PDB entry 6W64 | electron microscopy, 3.90 A resolution | chains A and C of the 3 polymer chains in the assembly

[Chain A]
Name: Cas12i
Source organism: Lachnospiraceae bacterium ND2006
Chain sequence (1092 residues; each row starts with the number of its first residue; note: 1 number in that range is skipped by the numbering (no residue carries it; nothing is unmodelled there)):
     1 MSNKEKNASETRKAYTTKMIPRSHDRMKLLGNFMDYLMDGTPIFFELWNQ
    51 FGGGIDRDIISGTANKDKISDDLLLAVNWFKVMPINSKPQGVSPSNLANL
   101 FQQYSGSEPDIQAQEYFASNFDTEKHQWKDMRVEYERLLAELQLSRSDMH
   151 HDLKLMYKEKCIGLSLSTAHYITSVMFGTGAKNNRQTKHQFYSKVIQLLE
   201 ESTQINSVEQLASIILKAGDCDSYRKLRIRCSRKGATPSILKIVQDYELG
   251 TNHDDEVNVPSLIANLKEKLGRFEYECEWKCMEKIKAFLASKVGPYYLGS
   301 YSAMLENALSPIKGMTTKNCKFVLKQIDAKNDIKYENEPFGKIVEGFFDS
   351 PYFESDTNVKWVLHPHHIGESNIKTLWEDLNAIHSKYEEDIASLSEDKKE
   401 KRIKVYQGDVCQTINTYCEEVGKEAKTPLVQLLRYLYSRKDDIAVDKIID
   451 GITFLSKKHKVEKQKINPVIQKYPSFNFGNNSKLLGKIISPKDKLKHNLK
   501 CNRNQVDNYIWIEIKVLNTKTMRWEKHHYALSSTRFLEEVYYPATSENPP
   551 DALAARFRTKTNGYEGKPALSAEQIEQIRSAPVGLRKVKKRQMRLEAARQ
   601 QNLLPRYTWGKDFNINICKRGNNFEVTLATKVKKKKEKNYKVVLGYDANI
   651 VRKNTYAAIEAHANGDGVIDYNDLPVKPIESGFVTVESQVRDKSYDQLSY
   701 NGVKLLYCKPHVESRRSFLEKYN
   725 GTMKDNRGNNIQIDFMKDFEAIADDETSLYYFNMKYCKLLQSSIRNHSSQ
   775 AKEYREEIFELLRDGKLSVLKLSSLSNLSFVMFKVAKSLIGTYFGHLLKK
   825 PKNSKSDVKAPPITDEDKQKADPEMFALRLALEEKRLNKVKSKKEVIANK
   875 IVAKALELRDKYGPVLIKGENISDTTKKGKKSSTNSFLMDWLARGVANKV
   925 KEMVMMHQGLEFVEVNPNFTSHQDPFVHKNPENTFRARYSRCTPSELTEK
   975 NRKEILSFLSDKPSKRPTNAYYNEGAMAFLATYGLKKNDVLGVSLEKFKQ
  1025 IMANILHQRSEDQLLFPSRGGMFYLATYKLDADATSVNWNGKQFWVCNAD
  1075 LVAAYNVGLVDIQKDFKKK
Not modelled in the structure: 1-7, 177-280, 347-358, 547-563, 725-739, 825-833
Reported in the primary citation:
  - conformationally variable residues (loop rearrangement): Ser897 to Trp915
  - mutagenesis - H527A, H528A: abolished catalytic activity on pre-crRNA
  - mutagenesis - R22A, W511A: decreased catalytic activity on pre-crRNA
  - catalytic residues: His527, His528, Asp647, Glu894, Asp1074
  - catalytic residues: Arg22 (proposed by the authors, not directly observed)
  - mutagenesis - S167A, T168A, H170A, Y171A, S482A, K483A, R535A, R769A: decreased catalytic activity
  - mutagenesis - D647A, R962A, D1074A: abolished catalytic activity
  - mutagenesis - W915A, T944A: decreased catalytic activity on target strand
  - mutagenesis - W915A, T944A: unchanged catalytic activity on non-target strand

[Chain C]
Molecule: 25-nt DNA strand
Source organism: Lachnospiraceae bacterium ND2006
Sequence (25 nucleotides; row label = number of the first residue in the row):
    12 AGCAATCCAGCACGCGAAAGGACTG
Not modelled in the structure: 30-36

[Interface between chain A and chain C]
Residue-residue contacts (36):
  Arg12(A) - DC26(C)  base contact
  Glu306(A) - DG25(C)  sugar contact
  Lys313(A) - DC24(C)  sugar contact
  Lys313(A) - DG25(C)  salt bridge to the phosphate
  Gly314(A) - DA23(C)  sugar contact
  Thr317(A) - DA23(C)  phosphate contact
  Thr317(A) - DC24(C)  phosphate contact
  Lys318(A) - DG21(C)  base contact
  Lys321(A) - DA23(C)  salt bridge to the phosphate
  Val359(A) - DA12(C)  sugar contact
  Asn477(A) - DG25(C)  base contact
  Asn481(A) - DA28(C)  hydrogen bond to the phosphate
  Lys483(A) - DC26(C)  sugar contact
  Lys483(A) - DG27(C)  salt bridge to the phosphate
  Asn614(A) - DC26(C)  sugar contact
  Ala629(A) - DG25(C)  base contact
  Ala629(A) - DC26(C)  base contact
  Lys631(A) - DC26(C)  phosphate contact
  Lys631(A) - DG27(C)  salt bridge to the phosphate
  Pro836(A) - DC14(C)  phosphate contact
  Pro836(A) - DA15(C)  phosphate contact
  Ile837(A) - DA15(C)  sugar contact
  Thr838(A) - DA15(C)  phosphate contact
  Thr838(A) - DA16(C)  phosphate contact
  Asp839(A) - DA16(C)  phosphate contact
  Asp839(A) - DT17(C)  phosphate contact
  Arg853(A) - DT17(C)  salt bridge to the phosphate
  Glu857(A) - DT17(C)  phosphate contact
  Arg860(A) - DC18(C)  hydrogen bond to the phosphate
  Arg860(A) - DC19(C)  salt bridge to the phosphate
  Leu861(A) - DC18(C)  phosphate contact
  Met913(A) - DC19(C)  phosphate contact
  Leu916(A) - DA20(C)  phosphate contact
  Arg918(A) - DA20(C)  phosphate contact
  Arg918(A) - DG21(C)  salt bridge to the phosphate
  Asn922(A) - DG21(C)  hydrogen bond to the phosphate
Other interface residues (no listed pair), chain A (35 interface residues in all): Thr168, Ala169, Ser310, Ser482, Lys811, Val864, Lys868, Ala917, Gly919

[In short]
35 residues of chain A and 15 residues of chain C are in contact, with 3 hydrogen bonds and 7 salt bridges.
Polar pairs include Asn481(A)-DA28(C), Arg860(A)-DC18(C) and Asn922(A)-DG21(C). From the paper: catalytic
residues His527(A), His528(A) and Asp647(A) among others; S167A, T168A and H170A of chain A, among others,
reduce catalytic activity; 17 substitutions were tested in all.
Here chain A is Cas12i and chain C is a 25-nt DNA strand, both from Lachnospiraceae bacterium ND2006. Entry
6W64 (Cryo-EM structure of Cas12i-crRNA-dsDNA complex in I1 state) was determined by electron microscopy
together with 6W5C and 6W62 from the same study.
